Entry 3PRK (X-ray diffraction, 2.20 A resolution); this record covers chains E and I.

Chain E:
Protein: Proteinase K
From: Engyodontium album
Notes: EC 3.4.21.64
Reference sequence: P06873 (PRTK_TRIAL); residues 1-279 here correspond to UniProt positions 106-384 (UniProt number = residue number + 105)
Chain sequence (279 residues; row label = number of the first residue in the row):
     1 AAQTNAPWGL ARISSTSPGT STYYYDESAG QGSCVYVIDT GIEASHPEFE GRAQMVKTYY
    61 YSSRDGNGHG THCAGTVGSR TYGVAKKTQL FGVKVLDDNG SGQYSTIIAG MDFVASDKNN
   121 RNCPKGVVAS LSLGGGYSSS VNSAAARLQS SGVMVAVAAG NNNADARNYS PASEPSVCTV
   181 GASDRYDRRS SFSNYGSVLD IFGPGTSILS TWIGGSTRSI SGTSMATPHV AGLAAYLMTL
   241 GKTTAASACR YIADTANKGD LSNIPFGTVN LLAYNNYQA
Cystine bridges: Cys34-Cys123, Cys178-Cys249
Ion coordination: Ca2+: Pro175, Val177, Asp200
UniProt features mapped onto this chain:
  - active site (Charge relay system): Asp39, His69, Ser224
  - binding site (Ca(2+)): Thr16, Pro175, Val177, Asp200, Asp260

Chain I:
Protein: Methoxysuccinyl-ala-ala-pro-ala-chloromethyl ketone
Chain sequence (6 residues; each row starts with the number of its first residue):
   280 XAAPXX
Modified positions: MSU (succinic acid monomethyl ester) at position 280; ALV ((2S)-2-aminopropane-1,1-diol) at position 284; 0QE (chloromethane) at position 285

Interface between chain E and chain I:
Residue-residue contacts (26):
  Asp39(E) with Pro283(I)
  His69(E) with Pro283(I); ALV_284(I), hydrogen bond (side chain-backbone); 0QE_285(I), covalent bond
  Leu96(E) with Ala281(I); Ala282(I); Pro283(I)
  Gly100(E) with Ala281(I); Ala282(I); Pro283(I)
  Ser101(E) with Ala281(I)
  Gly102(E) with MSU_280(I); Ala281(I), hydrogen bond (backbone-backbone)
  Gln103(E) with MSU_280(I)
  Tyr104(E) with MSU_280(I); Ala281(I)
  Ser132(E) with Pro283(I); ALV_284(I), hydrogen bond (backbone-backbone)
  Leu133(E) with Ala282(I)
  Gly134(E) with Ala281(I); Ala282(I), hydrogen bond (backbone-backbone)
  Asn161(E) with ALV_284(I), hydrogen bond (side chain-backbone)
  Gly222(E) with ALV_284(I)
  Thr223(E) with ALV_284(I)
  Ser224(E) with ALV_284(I), covalent bond; 0QE_285(I)
Interface residues without a listed pair, chain E (19 interface residues in all): Ile107, Gly135, Ala158, Met225

Overview:
The interface between chain E and chain I involves 19 residues on one side and 6 on the other; the contacts
include 2 covalent bonds and 5 hydrogen bonds. Polar pairs include His69(E)-ALV_284(I), Asn161(E)-ALV_284(I)
and Gly102(E)-Ala281(I).
Here chain E is Proteinase K (Engyodontium album) and chain I is Methoxysuccinyl-ala-ala-pro-ala-chloromethyl
ketone. Entry 3PRK (Inhibition of proteinase K by methoxysuccinyl-ala-ala-pro-ala-chloromethyl ketone. an
X-ray study at 2.2-angstroms resolution) was determined by X-ray diffraction.
